PDB entry 8RFM | X-ray diffraction, 2.70 A resolution | chains B and C of the 4 polymer chains in the assembly

# Chain B (and C)
Name: NAD(P)H dehydrogenase [quinone] 1
From: Homo sapiens
Notes: EC 1.6.5.2; chain C of this document is another copy of the same molecule, construct and numbering; everything in this record applies to it too
UniProt: P15559 (NQO1_HUMAN); residue numbers follow UniProt; this construct covers 1-274
Chain sequence (274 residues; each row starts with the number of its first residue):
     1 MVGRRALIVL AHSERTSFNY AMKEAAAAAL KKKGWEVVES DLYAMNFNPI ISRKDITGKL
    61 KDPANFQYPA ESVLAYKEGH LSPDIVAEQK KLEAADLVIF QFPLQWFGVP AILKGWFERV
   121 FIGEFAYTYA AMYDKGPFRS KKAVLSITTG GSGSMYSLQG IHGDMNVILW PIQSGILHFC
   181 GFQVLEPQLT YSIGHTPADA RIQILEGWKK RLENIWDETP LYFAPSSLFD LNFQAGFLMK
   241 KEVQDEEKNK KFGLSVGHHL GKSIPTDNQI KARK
Unresolved in the structure: 1, 274
Small-molecule neighbours:
  - FAD (flavin-adenine dinucleotide), molecule 1: H12, T16, S17, F18, N19, A21, P103, L104, Q105, W106, F107, T148, T149, G150, G151, Y156, I193, A198, R201, I202, L205
  - FAD, molecule 2: I51, N65, Q67, Y68, P69, E118
  - NAD (nicotinamide-adenine-dinucleotide): G150, G151, M155, Y156, H162, H195

# Chain B / chain C interface
Contacting residue pairs (18; chain B residue first):
  M45(B) with K240(C), hydrogen bond (backbone-side chain)
  N46(B) with K135(C), hydrogen bond; S227(C)
  N48(B) with S227(C)
  K54(B) with Y222(C); F223(C), hydrogen bond (side chain-backbone)
  T57(B) with R273(C), hydrogen bond (backbone-side chain)
  G79(B) with K250(C)
  L81(B) with K250(C), hydrogen bond (backbone-side chain)
  P83(B) with L228(C), hydrophobic; V243(C), hydrophobic; E246(C); E247(C)
  D84(B) with S227(C); L228(C)
  V86(B) with E246(C)
  A87(B) with E242(C)
  K90(B) with E246(C), salt bridge
Also at the interface, not in a pair above, chain B (16 interface residues in all): R53, H80, S82, K91
Also at the interface, not in a pair above, chain C (15 interface residues in all): T219, P225, L231

# In short
Chain B and chain C form an interface of 16 and 15 residues respectively, with 5 hydrogen bonds and 1 salt
bridge. Polar pairs include K90(B)-E246(C), M45(B)-K240(C) and N46(B)-K135(C). Bound to chain B:
flavin-adenine dinucleotide and NAD.
Both chains are NAD(P)H dehydrogenase [quinone] 1 (Homo sapiens). Entry 8RFM (Human NOQ1 enzyme in complex
with NADH by serial crystallography) was determined by X-ray diffraction, deposited together with 8RFN.
